PDB entry 7L75 | X-ray diffraction, 3.15 A resolution | chains A and B

# Chain A (and B)
Molecule: Foldase protein PrsA
From: Streptococcus mutans
Notes: EC 5.2.1.8; chain B of this document is another copy of the same molecule, construct and numbering; everything in this record applies to it too
UniProt: Q8CVC6 (PRSA_STRMU); numbering as in UniProt (aligned over 20-294)
Sequence (277 residues; numbered 18 to 294; the number before each row is that of its first residue):
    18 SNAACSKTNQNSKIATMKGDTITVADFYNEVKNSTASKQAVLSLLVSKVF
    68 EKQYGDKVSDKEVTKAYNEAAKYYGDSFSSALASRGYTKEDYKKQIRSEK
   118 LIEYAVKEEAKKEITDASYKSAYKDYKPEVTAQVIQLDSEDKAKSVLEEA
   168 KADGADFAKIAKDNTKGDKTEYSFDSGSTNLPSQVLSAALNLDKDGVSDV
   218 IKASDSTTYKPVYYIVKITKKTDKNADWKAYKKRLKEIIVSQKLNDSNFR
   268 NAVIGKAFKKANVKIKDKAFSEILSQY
Disordered / not traced: 18-27 (chain B: 18-28)
Construct notes: expression tag (18-19)
Modified residues: Mse34 (selenomethionine; parent Met)
Curated features (UniProtKB/Swiss-Prot):
  - lipidation: Cys22 (N-palmitoyl cysteine)

# Chain A / chain B interface
Residue-residue contacts - 71 pairs, chain A then chain B:
  Asn28(A) with Ser29(B), hydrogen bond
  Lys30(A) with Lys283(B)
  Ile31(A) with Tyr45(B); Ile282(B); Lys283(B), hydrogen bond (backbone-backbone); Asp284(B); Phe287(B), hydrophobic
  Ala32(A) with Lys281(B); Ile282(B), hydrophobic
  Thr33(A) with Asn279(B); Val280(B); Lys281(B), hydrogen bond (backbone-backbone)
  Mse34(A) with Leu62(B); Lys65(B); Val66(B), hydrophobic; Ala278(B)
  Lys35(A) with Lys69(B), hydrogen bond (backbone-side chain); Lys277(B); Ala278(B), hydrogen bond (backbone-backbone); Asn279(B)
  Gly36(A) with Lys69(B)
  Asp37(A) with Lys65(B); Lys69(B), salt bridge
  Thr38(A) with Lys65(B), hydrogen bond (backbone-side chain)
  Ile39(A) with Val58(B); Leu61(B), hydrophobic; Leu62(B); Lys65(B)
  Val41(A) with Val41(B), hydrophobic; Tyr45(B), hydrophobic
  Asp43(A) with Leu61(B); Lys65(B), salt bridge
  Phe44(A) with Tyr45(B), hydrophobic; Ser54(B); Val58(B), hydrophobic
  Tyr45(A) with Ile31(B); Val41(B), hydrophobic; Phe44(B), hydrophobic
  Glu47(A) with Leu61(B); Lys111(B), salt bridge
  Val48(A) with Phe44(B), hydrophobic; Ala57(B), hydrophobic
  Ser54(A) with Phe44(B)
  Ala57(A) with Val48(B), hydrophobic
  Val58(A) with Phe44(B), hydrophobic
  Ser60(A) with Glu47(B)
  Leu61(A) with Ile39(B), hydrophobic; Glu47(B)
  Leu62(A) with Mse34(B), hydrophobic; Ile39(B), hydrophobic
  Lys65(A) with Mse34(B); Asp37(B), salt bridge; Thr38(B), hydrogen bond (side chain-backbone); Ile39(B); Asp43(B), salt bridge
  Lys69(A) with Lys35(B), hydrogen bond (side chain-backbone); Gly36(B), hydrogen bond (side chain-backbone); Asp37(B)
  Lys277(A) with Lys35(B)
  Ala278(A) with Mse34(B); Lys35(B), hydrogen bond (backbone-backbone)
  Asn279(A) with Thr33(B); Lys35(B)
  Val280(A) with Thr33(B)
  Lys281(A) with Ala32(B); Thr33(B), hydrogen bond (backbone-backbone)
  Ile282(A) with Ile31(B); Ala32(B), hydrophobic
  Lys283(A) with Ile31(B), hydrogen bond (backbone-backbone)
  Asp284(A) with Ile31(B), hydrogen bond (backbone-backbone)
  Phe287(A) with Ile31(B), hydrophobic
Also at the interface, not in a pair above, chain A (35 interface residues in all): Lys111
Also at the interface, not in a pair above, chain B (37 interface residues in all): Lys30, Thr40, Ala42

# Summary
35 residues of chain A face 37 of chain B across their interface; the contacts include 13 hydrogen bonds and 5
salt bridges. Among the polar pairs are Asp37(A)-Lys69(B), Asp43(A)-Lys65(B) and Glu47(A)-Lys111(B).
Chain A and chain B are both Foldase protein PrsA (Streptococcus mutans); the structure, Crystal Structure of
Peptidylprolyl Isomerase PrsA from Streptococcus mutans, was determined by X-ray diffraction (same publication
as 7L6Y and 7L6Z).
